6KJR - chain A; structure by X-ray diffraction, 2.36 A resolution.

== Chain A ==
Protein: Putative beta-lactamase
Source organism: Jeotgalibacillus marinus
UniProtKB: A0A0U1X4V6 (A0A0U1X4V6_9BACL); residues 1-363 here correspond to UniProt positions 13-375 (UniProt number = residue number + 12)
Chain sequence (391 residues; numbered -19 to 371; the number before each row is that of its first residue; numbers below 1 keep their minus sign (Met-19 is residue -19)):
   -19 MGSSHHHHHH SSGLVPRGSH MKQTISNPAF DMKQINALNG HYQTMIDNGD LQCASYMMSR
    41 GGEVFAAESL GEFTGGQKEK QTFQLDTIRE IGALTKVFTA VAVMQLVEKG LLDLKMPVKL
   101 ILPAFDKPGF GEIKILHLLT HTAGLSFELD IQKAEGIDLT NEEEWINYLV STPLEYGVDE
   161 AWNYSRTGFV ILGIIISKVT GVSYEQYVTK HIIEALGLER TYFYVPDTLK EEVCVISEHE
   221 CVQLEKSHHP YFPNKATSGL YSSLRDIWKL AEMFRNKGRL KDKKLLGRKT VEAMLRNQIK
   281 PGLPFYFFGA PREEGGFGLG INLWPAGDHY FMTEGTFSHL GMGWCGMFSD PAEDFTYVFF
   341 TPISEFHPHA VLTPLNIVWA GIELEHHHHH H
Not modelled in the structure: -19 to 6, 366-371
Differences from the reference sequence: initiating methionine (-19); expression tag (-18 to 0, 364-371); engineered mutation Ala73 (Ser85 in A0A0U1X4V6)
Residues lining bound ligands: D9O (4-[[(3E,5Z,8S,9E,11E,14S,16R,17Z,19E,24R)-24-methyl-14,16-bis(oxidanyl)-2-oxidanylidene-1-oxacyclotetracosa-3,5,9,11,17,19-hexaen-8-yl]oxy]-4-oxidanylidene-butanoic acid): Gly72, Ala73, Lys76, Phe127, Trp162, Tyr164, Arg166, Thr237, Ser238, Phe287, Asn302, Trp304, Leu320, Gly321, Met322, Trp324, Phe346

== In short ==
Chain A binds compound D9O.
Chain A is Putative beta-lactamase (Jeotgalibacillus marinus); the structure, Functional and structural
insights into the unusual oxyanion hole-like geometry in macrolactin acyltransferase selective for
dicarboxylic ..., was determined by X-ray diffraction (same publication as 6KJJ, 6KJP, 6KJQ and 6KJT).
